Entry 4NHJ (X-ray diffraction, 2.70 A resolution); this record covers chains A and B of the 4 polymer chains in the assembly.

[Chain A (and B)]
Protein: DNA-binding transcriptional regulator RstA
From: Klebsiella pneumoniae
Notes: chain B of this document is another copy of the same molecule, construct and numbering; everything in this record applies to it too
UniProtKB: G0GNT0 (G0GNT0_KLEPN); residue numbers follow UniProt; this construct covers 131-239
Chain sequence (119 residues; numbered 121 to 239; the number before each row is that of its first residue):
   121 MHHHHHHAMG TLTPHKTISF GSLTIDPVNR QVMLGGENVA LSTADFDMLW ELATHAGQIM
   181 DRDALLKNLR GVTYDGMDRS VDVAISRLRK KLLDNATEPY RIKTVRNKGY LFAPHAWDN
Unresolved in the structure: 121-133, 236-239 (chain B: 121-134, 236-239)
Construct notes: expression tag (121-130); engineered mutation Met153 (Leu in G0GNT0), Met168 (Leu in G0GNT0)
Reported in the primary citation:
  - mutagenesis - R207A: abolished binding to the 23-nt DNA strand
  - binding site for the 23-nt DNA strand: Arg199, Val203, Arg207
  - binding site for the 23-nt DNA strand: Arg199, Ala216, Thr224, Arg226, Asn227, Tyr230
  - specificity-determining residues: Arg199
  - conformationally variable residues (loop rearrangement): Ala216
  - contacts within the chain: Phe140-Phe232 (pi stacking)

[Interface between chain A and chain B]
Contacting residue pairs (15; chain A residue first):
  Gly177(A) with Val148(B)
  Glu218(A) with Ala160(B)
  Lys223(A) with Asn149(B), hydrogen bond (side chain-backbone); Arg150(B), hydrogen bond (side chain-backbone); Gln151(B)
  Thr224(A) with Thr163(B), hydrogen bond (backbone-side chain)
  Val225(A) with Arg150(B); Thr163(B)
  Arg226(A) with Thr163(B), hydrogen bond (backbone-side chain)
  Leu231(A) with Arg150(B)
  Ala233(A) with Asn149(B)
  Pro234(A) with Val148(B), hydrophobic; Asn149(B)
  His235(A) with Asn149(B), hydrogen bond (backbone-side chain); Gln151(B)
Other interface residues (no listed pair), chain A (11 interface residues in all): Lys228
Other interface residues (no listed pair), chain B (8 interface residues in all): Asn158, Asp167
Interface features reported in the paper:
  - specific contacts: Gly177(A)-Val148(B) (hydrophobic contact), Glu218(A)-Ala160(B) (hydrophobic contact), Lys223(A)-Asn149(B) (hydrogen bond), Lys223(A)-Arg150(B) (hydrogen bond), Val225(A)-Arg150(B) (hydrophobic contact), Val225(A)-Thr163(B) (hydrophobic contact), Arg226(A)-Thr163(B) (hydrogen bond), Leu231(A)-Arg150(B) (hydrophobic contact), Pro234(A)-Val148(B) (hydrophobic contact), His235(A)-Asn149(B) (hydrogen bond)

[In short]
11 residues of chain A and 8 residues of chain B are in contact, with 5 hydrogen bonds. Polar contacts include
Lys223(A)-Asn149(B), Lys223(A)-Arg150(B) and Thr224(A)-Thr163(B). The paper describes hydrophobic contacts
between Gly177(A) and Val148(B), Glu218(A) and Ala160(B) and Val225(A) and Arg150(B) among others; hydrogen
bonds between Lys223(A) and Asn149(B), Lys223(A) and Arg150(B) and Arg226(A) and Thr163(B) among others. The
paper reports a binding site for the 23-nt DNA strand at Arg199(A), Val203(A) and Arg207(A) among others;
R207A of chain A abolishes binding to the 23-nt DNA strand.
Both chains are DNA-binding transcriptional regulator RstA (Klebsiella pneumoniae). Entry 4NHJ (Crystal
structure of Klebsiella pneumoniae RstA DNA-binding domain in complex with RstA box) was determined by X-ray
diffraction, deposited together with 4NIC.
